PDB entry 2C70 | X-ray diffraction, 2.06 A resolution | chains A and B

# Chain A (and B)
Molecule: Amine oxidase (flavin-containing) B
Source organism: Homo sapiens
Notes: EC 1.4.3.4; chain B of this document is another copy of the same molecule, construct and numbering; everything in this record applies to it too
UniProt: P27338 (AOFB_HUMAN); residues 2-520 here correspond to UniProt positions 1-519 (UniProt number = residue number - 1)
Sequence (520 residues; each row starts with the number of its first residue):
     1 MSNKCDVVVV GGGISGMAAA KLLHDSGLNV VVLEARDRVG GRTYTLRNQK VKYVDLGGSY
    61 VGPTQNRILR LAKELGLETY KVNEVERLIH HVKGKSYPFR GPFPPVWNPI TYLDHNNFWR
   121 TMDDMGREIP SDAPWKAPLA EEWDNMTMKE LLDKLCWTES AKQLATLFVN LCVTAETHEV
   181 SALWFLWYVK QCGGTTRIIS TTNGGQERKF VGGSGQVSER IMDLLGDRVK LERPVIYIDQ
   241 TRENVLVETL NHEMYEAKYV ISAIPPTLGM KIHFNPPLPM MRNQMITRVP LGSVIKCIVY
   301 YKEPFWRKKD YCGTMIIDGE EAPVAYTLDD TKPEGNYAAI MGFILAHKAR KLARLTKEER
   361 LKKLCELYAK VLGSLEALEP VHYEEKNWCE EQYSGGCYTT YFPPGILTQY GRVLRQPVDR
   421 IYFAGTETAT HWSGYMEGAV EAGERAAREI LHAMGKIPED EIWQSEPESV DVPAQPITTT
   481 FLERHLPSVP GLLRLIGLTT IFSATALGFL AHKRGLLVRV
Not modelled in the structure: 1-2, 502-520 (chain B: 1-2, 497-520)
Covalently attached groups: flavin-adenine dinucleotide (FAD) linked to Cys-397
Ligand contacts:
  - FAD (flavin-adenine dinucleotide): Val-10, Gly-11, Gly-12, Gly-13, Ile-14, Ser-15, Gly-16, Leu-33, Glu-34, Ala-35, Arg-36, Gly-40, Gly-41, Arg-42, Thr-43, Leu-56, Gly-57, Gly-58, Ser-59, Tyr-60, Arg-233, Pro-234, Val-235, Ala-263, Ile-264, Pro-265, Leu-268, Ile-272, Val-294, Lys-296, Phe-343, Trp-388, Tyr-393, Tyr-398, Gly-425, Thr-426, Gly-434, Tyr-435, Met-436, Glu-437, Ala-439
  - P-nitro-benzylamine (PNZ): Tyr-60, Leu-171, Cys-172, Ile-198, Ile-199, Gln-206, Tyr-326, Phe-343, Tyr-398, Tyr-435

# Chain A / chain B interface
Pairs across the interface (87):
  Asn-145(A) / Lys-149(B)
  Asn-145(A) / His-178(B)  hydrogen bond
  Lys-149(A) / Asn-145(B)
  Glu-150(A) / Glu-150(B)
  His-178(A) / Asn-145(B)  hydrogen bond
  His-178(A) / Pro-404(B)
  His-178(A) / Gly-405(B)
  Glu-179(A) / Pro-404(B)
  Val-235(A) / His-273(B)
  Ile-236(A) / Ile-236(B)  hydrophobic
  Ile-236(A) / His-273(B)
  Tyr-237(A) / Leu-250(B)  hydrophobic
  Glu-248(A) / His-252(B)  salt bridge
  Leu-250(A) / Tyr-237(B)  hydrophobic
  His-252(A) / Glu-248(B)  salt bridge
  His-252(A) / His-252(B)
  Thr-267(A) / Met-270(B)
  Leu-268(A) / Met-270(B)  hydrophobic
  Met-270(A) / Thr-267(B)
  Met-270(A) / Leu-268(B)  hydrophobic
  Met-270(A) / Met-270(B)  hydrophobic
  Met-270(A) / Lys-271(B)  hydrogen bond (backbone-side chain)
  Lys-271(A) / Met-270(B)  hydrogen bond (side chain-backbone)
  Lys-271(A) / Ile-272(B)  hydrogen bond (side chain-backbone)
  Lys-271(A) / His-273(B)  hydrogen bond (backbone-side chain)
  Ile-272(A) / Lys-271(B)  hydrogen bond (backbone-side chain)
  His-273(A) / Val-235(B)
  His-273(A) / Ile-236(B)
  His-273(A) / Lys-271(B)  hydrogen bond (side chain-backbone)
  His-273(A) / Gln-392(B)
  His-273(A) / Tyr-393(B)  hydrogen bond
  Phe-274(A) / Gln-392(B)  hydrogen bond (backbone-side chain)
  Met-280(A) / Ala-353(B)  hydrophobic
  Met-280(A) / Asn-387(B)  hydrogen bond
  Met-280(A) / Cys-389(B)  hydrophobic
  Met-281(A) / Arg-350(B)
  Asn-283(A) / Cys-389(B)  hydrogen bond (side chain-backbone)
  Asn-283(A) / Glu-390(B)
  Asn-283(A) / Glu-391(B)  hydrogen bond (side chain-backbone)
  Asn-283(A) / Gln-392(B)
  Gln-284(A) / Leu-291(B)
  Gln-284(A) / Gly-292(B)  hydrogen bond (side chain-backbone)
  Gln-284(A) / Ser-293(B)  hydrogen bond
  Gln-284(A) / Cys-389(B)  hydrogen bond
  Gln-284(A) / Gly-395(B)  hydrogen bond (side chain-backbone)
  Gln-284(A) / Gly-396(B)
  Thr-287(A) / Thr-287(B)
  Thr-287(A) / Pro-290(B)
  Arg-288(A) / Pro-290(B)
  Arg-288(A) / Leu-291(B)  hydrogen bond (side chain-backbone)
  Arg-288(A) / Ser-293(B)  hydrogen bond
  Arg-288(A) / Tyr-401(B)
  Pro-290(A) / Thr-287(B)
  Pro-290(A) / Arg-288(B)
  Leu-291(A) / Gln-284(B)
  Leu-291(A) / Arg-288(B)  hydrogen bond (backbone-side chain)
  Gly-292(A) / Gln-284(B)  hydrogen bond (backbone-side chain)
  Ser-293(A) / Gln-284(B)  hydrogen bond
  Ser-293(A) / Arg-288(B)  hydrogen bond
  Ser-293(A) / Tyr-410(B)
  His-347(A) / Gln-409(B)
  Arg-350(A) / Met-281(B)
  Arg-350(A) / Gln-409(B)  hydrogen bond
  Arg-350(A) / Tyr-410(B)  hydrogen bond
  Ala-353(A) / Met-280(B)  hydrophobic
  Asn-387(A) / Met-280(B)  hydrogen bond
  Cys-389(A) / Met-280(B)  hydrophobic
  Cys-389(A) / Asn-283(B)  hydrogen bond (backbone-side chain)
  Cys-389(A) / Gln-284(B)  hydrogen bond
  Glu-390(A) / Asn-283(B)
  Glu-391(A) / Asn-283(B)  hydrogen bond (backbone-side chain)
  Gln-392(A) / Ile-272(B)
  Gln-392(A) / His-273(B)
  Gln-392(A) / Phe-274(B)  hydrogen bond (side chain-backbone)
  Gln-392(A) / Asn-283(B)
  Tyr-393(A) / His-273(B)  hydrogen bond
  Gly-395(A) / Gln-284(B)  hydrogen bond (backbone-side chain)
  Gly-396(A) / Gln-284(B)
  Tyr-401(A) / Arg-288(B)
  Pro-404(A) / His-178(B)
  Pro-404(A) / Glu-179(B)
  Pro-404(A) / Pro-404(B)  hydrophobic
  Gly-405(A) / His-178(B)
  Gln-409(A) / His-347(B)
  Gln-409(A) / Arg-350(B)  hydrogen bond
  Tyr-410(A) / Ser-293(B)
  Tyr-410(A) / Arg-350(B)  hydrogen bond
Other interface residues (no listed pair), chain A (50 interface residues in all): Thr-147, Pro-234, Pro-277, Val-289, Pro-403, Ile-406
Other interface residues (no listed pair), chain B (50 interface residues in all): Thr-147, Pro-234, Pro-277, Val-289, Pro-403, Ile-406

# Overview
The chain A/chain B interface involves 50 residues from each chain; the contacts include 34 hydrogen bonds and
2 salt bridges. Polar pairs include Glu-248(A)/His-252(B), Asn-145(A)/His-178(B) and Met-270(A)/Lys-271(B).
Ligands of chain A: P-nitro-benzylamine. Covalently linked flavin-adenine dinucleotide: at Cys-397(A).
Both chains are Amine oxidase (flavin-containing) B (Homo sapiens). Entry 2C70 (Functional Role of the
Aromatic Cage in Human Monoamine Oxidase B: Structures and Catalytic Properties of ...) was determined by
X-ray diffraction, deposited together with 2C72, 2C73, 2C75 and 2C76.
